PDB entry 2JA7 | X-ray diffraction, 3.80 A resolution | chains A and F of the 15 polymer chains in the assembly

# Chain A
Protein: DNA-directed RNA polymerase II largest subunit
Organism: Saccharomyces cerevisiae
Notes: EC 2.7.7.6
UniProt: P04050 (RPB1_YEAST); residues 1-1733 here = UniProt positions 1-1733
Chain sequence (1733 residues; row label = number of the first residue in the row):
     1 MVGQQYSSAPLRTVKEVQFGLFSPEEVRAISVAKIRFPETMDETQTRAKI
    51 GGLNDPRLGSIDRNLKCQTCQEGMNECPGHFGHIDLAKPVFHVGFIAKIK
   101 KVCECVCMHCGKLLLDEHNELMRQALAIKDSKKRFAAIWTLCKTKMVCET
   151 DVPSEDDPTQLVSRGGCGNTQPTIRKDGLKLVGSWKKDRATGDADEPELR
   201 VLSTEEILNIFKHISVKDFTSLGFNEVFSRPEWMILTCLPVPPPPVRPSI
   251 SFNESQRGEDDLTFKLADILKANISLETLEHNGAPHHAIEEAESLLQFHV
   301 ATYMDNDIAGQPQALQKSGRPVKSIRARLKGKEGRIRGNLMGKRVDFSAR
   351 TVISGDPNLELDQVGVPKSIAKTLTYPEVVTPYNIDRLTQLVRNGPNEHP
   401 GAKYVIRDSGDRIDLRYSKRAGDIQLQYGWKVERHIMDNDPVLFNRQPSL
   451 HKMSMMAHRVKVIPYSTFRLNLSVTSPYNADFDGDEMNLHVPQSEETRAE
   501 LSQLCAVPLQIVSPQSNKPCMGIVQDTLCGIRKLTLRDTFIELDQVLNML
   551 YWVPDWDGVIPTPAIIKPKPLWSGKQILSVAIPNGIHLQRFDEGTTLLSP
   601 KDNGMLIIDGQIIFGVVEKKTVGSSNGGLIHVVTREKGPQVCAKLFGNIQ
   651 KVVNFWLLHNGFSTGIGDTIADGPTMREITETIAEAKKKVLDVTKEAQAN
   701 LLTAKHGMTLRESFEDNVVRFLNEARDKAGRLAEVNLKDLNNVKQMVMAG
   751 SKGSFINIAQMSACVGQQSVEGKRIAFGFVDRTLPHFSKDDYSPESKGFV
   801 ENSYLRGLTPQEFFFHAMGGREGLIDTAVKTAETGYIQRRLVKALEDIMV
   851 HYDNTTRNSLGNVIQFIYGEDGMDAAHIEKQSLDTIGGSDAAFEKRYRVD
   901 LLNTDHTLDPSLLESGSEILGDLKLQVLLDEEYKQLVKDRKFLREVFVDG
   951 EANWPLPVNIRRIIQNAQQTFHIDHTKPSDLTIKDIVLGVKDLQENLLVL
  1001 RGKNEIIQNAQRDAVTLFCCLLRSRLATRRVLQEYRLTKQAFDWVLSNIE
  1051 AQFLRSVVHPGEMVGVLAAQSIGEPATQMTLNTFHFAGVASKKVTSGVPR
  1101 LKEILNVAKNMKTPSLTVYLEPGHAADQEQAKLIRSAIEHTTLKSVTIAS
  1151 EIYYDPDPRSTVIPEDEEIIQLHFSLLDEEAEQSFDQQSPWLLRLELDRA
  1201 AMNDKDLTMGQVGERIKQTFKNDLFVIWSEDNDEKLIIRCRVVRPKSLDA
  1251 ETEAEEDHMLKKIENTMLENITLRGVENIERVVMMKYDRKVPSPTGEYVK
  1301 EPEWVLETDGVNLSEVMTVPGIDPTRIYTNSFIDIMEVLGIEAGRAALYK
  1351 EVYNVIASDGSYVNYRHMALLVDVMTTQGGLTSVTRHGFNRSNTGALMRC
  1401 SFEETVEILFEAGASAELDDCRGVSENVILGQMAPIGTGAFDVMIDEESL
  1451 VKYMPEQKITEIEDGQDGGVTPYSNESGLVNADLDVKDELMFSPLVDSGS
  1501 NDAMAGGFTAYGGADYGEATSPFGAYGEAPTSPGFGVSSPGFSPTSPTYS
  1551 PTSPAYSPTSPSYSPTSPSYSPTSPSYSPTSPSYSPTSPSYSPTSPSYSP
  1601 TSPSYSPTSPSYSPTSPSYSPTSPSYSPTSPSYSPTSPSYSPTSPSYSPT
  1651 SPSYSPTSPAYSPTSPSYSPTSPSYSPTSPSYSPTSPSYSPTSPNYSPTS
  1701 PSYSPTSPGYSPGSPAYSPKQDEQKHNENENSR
Unresolved in the structure: 1, 190-194, 1082-1091, 1177-1186, 1246-1253, 1456-1733
Curated features (UniProtKB/Swiss-Prot):
  - region: Pro248 to Asp260 (Lid loop), Asn306 to Lys323 (Rudder loop), Pro810 to Glu822 (Bridging helix)
  - binding site (Zn(2+)): Cys67, Cys70, Cys77, His80, Cys107, Cys110, Cys148, Cys167
  - binding site (Mg(2+)): Asp481, Asp483, Asp485
  - modified residue: Thr1471 (Phosphothreonine)
  - cross-link (Glycyl lysine isopeptide (Lys-Gly)): Lys695 (interchain with G-Cter in ubiquitin), Lys1246 (interchain with G-Cter in ubiquitin), Lys1350 (interchain with G-Cter in ubiquitin)
  - natural variant: Ser1653 to Pro1659 (deletion: In strain: A364A)
  - mutagenesis: Lys1246 (K1246R: Impairs ubiquitination during transcription stress)

# Chain F
Protein: DNA-directed RNA polymerases I, II, and III 23 kDa polypeptide
Organism: Saccharomyces cerevisiae
Notes: EC 2.7.7.6
UniProt: P20435 (RPB6_YEAST); residues 1-155 here = UniProt positions 1-155
Chain sequence (155 residues; each row starts with the number of its first residue):
     1 MSDYEEAFNDGNENFEDFDVEHFSDEETYEEKPQFKDGETTDANGKTIVT
    51 GGNGPEDFQQHEQIRRKTLKEKAIPKDQRATTPYMTKYERARILGTRALQ
   101 ISMNAPVFVDLEGETDPLRIAMKELAEKKIPLVIRRYLPDGSFEDWSVEE
   151 LIVDL
Unresolved in the structure: 1-68
Curated features (UniProtKB/Swiss-Prot):
  - region: Leu111 to Leu132 (Leucine-zipper)
  - modified residue: Ser24 (Phosphoserine)

# Chain A / chain F interface
Contacting residue pairs (72; chain A residue first):
  Val379(A) - Ser102(F)
  Val380(A) - Asn104(F)
  Thr381(A) - Ser102(F)
  Thr381(A) - Asn104(F)  hydrogen bond
  Pro382(A) - Asn104(F)
  Tyr383(A) - Val107(F)
  Tyr383(A) - Thr115(F)
  Ser494(A) - Leu99(F)
  Glu495(A) - Ala98(F)
  Glu495(A) - Leu99(F)
  Glu495(A) - Pro117(F)
  Glu495(A) - Leu118(F)
  Glu496(A) - Gly95(F)
  Glu496(A) - Leu99(F)
  Ala499(A) - Ala91(F)
  Ala499(A) - Gly95(F)
  Gln503(A) - Arg90(F)  hydrogen bond
  Leu504(A) - Tyr88(F)  hydrophobic
  Leu504(A) - Ala91(F)  hydrophobic
  Tyr852(A) - Thr81(F)
  Tyr852(A) - Thr86(F)
  Tyr852(A) - Glu89(F)  hydrogen bond
  Tyr852(A) - Arg136(F)
  Tyr852(A) - Tyr137(F)
  Tyr852(A) - Leu138(F)  hydrophobic
  Asp853(A) - Pro139(F)
  Arg857(A) - Pro139(F)
  Asp874(A) - Lys87(F)  salt bridge
  Arg1001(A) - Ala80(F)
  Arg1001(A) - Thr81(F)
  Arg1001(A) - Pro83(F)
  Leu1054(A) - Tyr84(F)
  Arg1055(A) - Asp154(F)  salt bridge
  His1059(A) - Met85(F)
  His1059(A) - Thr86(F)
  His1059(A) - Lys87(F)  hydrogen bond (side chain-backbone)
  Pro1060(A) - Thr86(F)
  Glu1062(A) - Lys87(F)  salt bridge
  Glu1062(A) - Tyr88(F)  hydrogen bond
  Met1433(A) - Arg92(F)
  Gly1437(A) - Tyr88(F)
  Thr1438(A) - Tyr88(F)
  Thr1438(A) - Arg92(F)  hydrogen bond (backbone-side chain)
  Gly1439(A) - Arg92(F)
  Phe1441(A) - Tyr88(F)
  Phe1441(A) - Glu89(F)
  Phe1441(A) - Arg92(F)  hydrogen bond (backbone-side chain)
  Phe1441(A) - Ile134(F)  hydrophobic
  Phe1441(A) - Arg135(F)
  Asp1442(A) - Val133(F)
  Asp1442(A) - Ile134(F)
  Asp1442(A) - Arg135(F)  hydrogen bond (backbone-backbone)
  Asp1442(A) - Tyr137(F)
  Val1443(A) - Arg92(F)
  Val1443(A) - Leu132(F)  hydrophobic
  Val1443(A) - Val133(F)
  Met1444(A) - Pro131(F)
  Met1444(A) - Leu132(F)
  Met1444(A) - Val133(F)  hydrogen bond (backbone-backbone)
  Met1444(A) - Arg135(F)
  Ile1445(A) - Pro131(F)
  Ile1445(A) - Leu132(F)  hydrophobic
  Asp1446(A) - Pro131(F)  hydrogen bond (backbone-backbone)
  Asp1446(A) - Val133(F)
  Leu1450(A) - Phe108(F)  hydrophobic
  Leu1450(A) - Pro131(F)  hydrophobic
  Tyr1453(A) - Phe108(F)
  Tyr1453(A) - Lys128(F)  hydrogen bond (side chain-backbone)
  Tyr1453(A) - Lys129(F)
  Tyr1453(A) - Ile130(F)
  Tyr1453(A) - Pro131(F)
  Tyr1453(A) - Glu149(F)  hydrogen bond
Interface residues without a listed pair, chain A (41 interface residues in all): Tyr428, Gly429, Ser502, His851, Gly1061, Arg1422, Ala1440, Ser1449
Interface residues without a listed pair, chain F (42 interface residues in all): Thr82, Thr96, Ile101, Leu111, Ile120, Leu155

# Summary
Chain A and chain F form an interface of 41 and 42 residues respectively; the contacts include 12 hydrogen
bonds and 3 salt bridges. Among the polar pairs are Asp874(A)-Lys87(F), Arg1055(A)-Asp154(F) and
Glu1062(A)-Lys87(F).
Here chain A is DNA-directed RNA polymerase II largest subunit and chain F is DNA-directed RNA polymerases I,
II, and III 23 kDa polypeptide, both from Saccharomyces cerevisiae. Entry 2JA7 (CPD lesion containing RNA
Polymerase II elongation complex C) was determined by X-ray diffraction, deposited together with 2JA5, 2JA6
and 2JA8.
